Entry 5OSC (X-ray diffraction, 3.10 A resolution); this record covers chains A and E of the 5 polymer chains in the assembly.

== Chain A (and E) ==
Protein: Proton-gated ion channel, Gamma-aminobutyric acid receptor subunit alpha-2, Gamma-aminobutyric acid receptor subunit alpha-1
Source organism: Gloeobacter violaceus (strain PCC 7421)
Notes: chain E of this document is another copy of the same molecule, construct and numbering; everything in this record applies to it too
UniProtKB: chimeric construct of Q7NDN8, P26048, P62812: residues 1-193 from Q7NDN8 (GLIC_GLOVI) positions 44-236 (UniProt number = residue number + 43); residues 223-311 from P26048 positions 251-339 (UniProt number = residue number + 28); residues 390-428 from P62812 positions 417-455 (UniProt number = residue number + 27)
Amino-acid sequence (336 residues; each row starts with the number of its first residue; note: 100 numbers in that range are skipped by the numbering (no residue carries them; nothing is unmodelled there)):
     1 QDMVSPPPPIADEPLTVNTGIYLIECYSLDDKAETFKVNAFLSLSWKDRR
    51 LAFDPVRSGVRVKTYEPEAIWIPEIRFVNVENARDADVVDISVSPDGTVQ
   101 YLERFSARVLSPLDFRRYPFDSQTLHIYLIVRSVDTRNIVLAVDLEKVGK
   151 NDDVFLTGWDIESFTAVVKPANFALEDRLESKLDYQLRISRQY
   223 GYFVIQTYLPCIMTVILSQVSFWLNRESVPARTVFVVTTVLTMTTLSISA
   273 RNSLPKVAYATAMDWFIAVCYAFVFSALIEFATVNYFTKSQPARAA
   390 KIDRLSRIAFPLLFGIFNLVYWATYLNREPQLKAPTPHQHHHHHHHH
Not modelled in the structure: 1-3, 416-436
Construct notes: conflict V258 (Gly286 in P26048); linker (312-318); expression tag (429-436)
Ligand contacts: Pregnenolone sulfate (A8W): R316, I391, L394, A398, F399
What the authors report for this chain:
  - mutagenesis - Q241L, W245L, T305W: unchanged signaling in response to Pregnenolone sulfate
  - binding site for Pregnenolone sulfate: I391, A398, F399
  - binding site for Pregnenolone sulfate: L402 (from molecular simulation)
  - mutagenesis - K390A, I391C/A398C/F399C: decreased signaling in response to Pregnenolone sulfate
  - mutagenesis - Q241L: unchanged signaling in response to proton

== Interface between chain A and chain E ==
Residue-residue contacts (63):
  E34(A) with F155(E); T157(E), hydrogen bond
  E74(A) with V88(E); V89(E)
  R76(A) with V89(E); R104(E)
  F77(A) with R104(E), hydrogen bond (backbone-side chain)
  V78(A) with I24(E), hydrophobic; E25(E); R104(E), hydrogen bond (backbone-side chain)
  N79(A) with E25(E)
  E81(A) with Y27(E), hydrogen bond (backbone-side chain); N39(E); S106(E)
  N82(A) with S106(E), hydrogen bond
  A83(A) with D87(E)
  L110(A) with E25(E); Y27(E), hydrophobic; F155(E), hydrophobic
  R132(A) with V89(E); L102(E)
  D135(A) with V62(E)
  L175(A) with Y22(E); F41(E), hydrophobic
  E176(A) with Y22(E); S43(E); L102(E); K147(E)
  D177(A) with K147(E), salt bridge
  R178(A) with D90(E), salt bridge; S92(E), hydrogen bond
  E180(A) with F41(E)
  V251(A) with A253(E), hydrophobic
  T255(A) with A253(E); V256(E); F257(E)
  V259(A) with T260(E)
  L263(A) with T260(E); T264(E)
  T266(A) with P232(E)
  I270(A) with Q228(E); P232(E), hydrophobic; L268(E), hydrophobic
  R273(A) with Y224(E); I227(E); Q228(E)
  N274(A) with Y224(E); Q228(E), hydrogen bond
  P277(A) with T157(E)
  K278(A) with T157(E); G158(E); Y224(E); F225(E)
  V279(A) with Y224(E)
  Y293(A) with M235(E)
  F297(A) with M235(E), hydrophobic; I238(E), hydrophobic
  L300(A) with L239(E), hydrophobic; F257(E), hydrophobic
  F303(A) with L246(E), hydrophobic
  N307(A) with L246(E); N247(E), hydrogen bond (side chain-backbone)
  Y308(A) with W245(E)
Other interface residues (no listed pair), chain A (40 interface residues in all): V80, P112, P252, V262, A280, A304
Other interface residues (no listed pair), chain E (43 interface residues in all): D85, Q192, V242, S250, P252, R396

== Summary ==
40 residues of chain A and 43 residues of chain E are in contact, with 8 hydrogen bonds and 2 salt bridges.
Polar contacts include D177(A)-K147(E), R178(A)-D90(E) and E34(A)-T157(E). The paper reports a binding site
for Pregnenolone sulfate at I391(A), A398(A) and F399(A) among others; K390A and I391C/A398C/F399C of chain A
reduce signaling in response to Pregnenolone sulfate; 5 substitutions were tested in all.
Chain A and chain E are both Proton-gated ion channel, Gamma-aminobutyric acid receptor subunit alpha-2,
Gamma-aminobutyric acid receptor subunit alpha-1 (Gloeobacter violaceus (strain PCC 7421)); the structure,
GLIC-GABAAR alpha1 chimera crystallized in complex with pregnenolone sulfate at pH 4.5, was determined by
X-ray diffraction (same publication as 5OSA and 5OSB).
